Entry 4M32 (X-ray diffraction, 1.86 A resolution); this record covers chains A and C of the 4 polymer chains in the assembly.

[Chain A (and C)]
Protein: Putative starvation-induced DNA protecting protein/Ferritin and Dps
Source organism: Mycobacterium smegmatis
Notes: chain C of this document is another copy of the same molecule, construct and numbering; everything in this record applies to it too
Reference sequence: A0QXB7 (A0QXB7_MYCS2); residue numbers follow UniProt; this construct covers 1-161
Chain sequence (168 residues; row label = number of the first residue in the row; numbers below 1 keep their minus sign (Met-6 is residue -6)):
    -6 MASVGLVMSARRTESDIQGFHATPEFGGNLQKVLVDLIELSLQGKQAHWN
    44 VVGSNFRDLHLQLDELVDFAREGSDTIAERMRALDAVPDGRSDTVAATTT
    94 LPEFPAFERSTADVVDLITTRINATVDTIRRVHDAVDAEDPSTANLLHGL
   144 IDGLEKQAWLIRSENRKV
Unresolved in the structure: -6 to 1
Construct notes: expression tag (-6 to 0); engineered mutation Asn138 (Asp in A0QXB7)
Ion coordination: Mg2+: Asn48, Asp51
Reported in the primary citation:
  - mutagenesis - D138N: unchanged catalytic activity

[How chain A and chain C interact]
Residue-residue contacts (46):
  Ser2(A) - Ala90(C)
  Ala3(A) - Ala90(C)
  Ala3(A) - Thr91(C)
  Ala3(A) - Thr92(C)
  Ala3(A) - Thr93(C)
  Arg4(A) - Glu32(C)  salt bridge
  Arg4(A) - Gln36(C)
  Arg4(A) - Thr92(C)  hydrogen bond (backbone-backbone)
  Arg4(A) - Thr93(C)
  Arg4(A) - Leu94(C)  hydrogen bond (side chain-backbone)
  Arg4(A) - Pro95(C)
  Arg4(A) - Glu96(C)
  Arg5(A) - Thr93(C)  hydrogen bond (backbone-backbone)
  Arg5(A) - Pro95(C)
  Arg5(A) - Asp120(C)  salt bridge
  Glu7(A) - Pro95(C)
  Ser8(A) - Thr113(C)  hydrogen bond (backbone-side chain)
  Asp9(A) - Thr113(C)
  Ile10(A) - Thr113(C)
  Ile10(A) - Asn116(C)  hydrogen bond (backbone-side chain)
  Ile10(A) - Ala117(C)  hydrophobic
  Gln11(A) - Asn116(C)
  Gly12(A) - Asn116(C)
  Phe13(A) - Arg123(C)
  Phe13(A) - Glu148(C)
  Glu72(A) - Lys149(C)  salt bridge
  Glu72(A) - Trp152(C)
  Arg73(A) - Arg123(C)
  Arg73(A) - Asp145(C)  salt bridge
  Arg73(A) - Glu148(C)  salt bridge
  Arg75(A) - Trp152(C)
  Arg75(A) - Arg155(C)  hydrogen bond (backbone-side chain)
  Ala76(A) - Glu148(C)
  Ala76(A) - Trp152(C)  hydrophobic
  Ala76(A) - Arg155(C)  hydrogen bond (backbone-side chain)
  Leu77(A) - Glu148(C)
  Asp133(A) - Arg123(C)  salt bridge
  Pro134(A) - His126(C)
  Pro134(A) - His141(C)
  Ser135(A) - His141(C)
  Ser135(A) - Ile144(C)
  Ser135(A) - Asp145(C)
  Asn138(A) - Asn138(C)
  Asn138(A) - His141(C)
  Asn138(A) - Asp145(C)
  Leu139(A) - Asp145(C)
Other interface residues (no listed pair), chain A (23 interface residues in all): Asp78, Thr136
Other interface residues (no listed pair), chain C (25 interface residues in all): Ala89, Arg159

[Overview]
23 residues of chain A and 25 residues of chain C are in contact, with 7 hydrogen bonds and 6 salt bridges.
Polar pairs include Arg4(A)-Glu32(C), Arg5(A)-Asp120(C) and Glu72(A)-Lys149(C). Asn48(A) and Asp51(A) form the
Mg2+ site. The paper reports that D138N of chain A leaves catalytic activity unchanged.
Both chains are Putative starvation-induced DNA protecting protein/Ferritin and Dps (Mycobacterium smegmatis).
Entry 4M32 (Crystal structure of gated-pore mutant D138N of second DNA-Binding protein under starvation from
Mycobacterium smegmatis) was determined by X-ray diffraction together with 4M33, 4M34 and 4M35 from the same
study.
